7PFW - chains h and J of the 11 polymer chains in the assembly; structure by electron microscopy, 5.20 A resolution (low resolution: residue-level contacts below are approximate; hydrogen-bond / salt-bridge calls are withheld).

# Chain h
Molecule: Histone H2B type 1-K
From: Homo sapiens
UniProt: O60814 (H2B1K_HUMAN); residues 0-125 here correspond to UniProt positions 1-126 (UniProt number = residue number + 1)
Amino-acid sequence (126 residues; numbered 0 to 125; the number before each row is that of its first residue; numbering starts at 0):
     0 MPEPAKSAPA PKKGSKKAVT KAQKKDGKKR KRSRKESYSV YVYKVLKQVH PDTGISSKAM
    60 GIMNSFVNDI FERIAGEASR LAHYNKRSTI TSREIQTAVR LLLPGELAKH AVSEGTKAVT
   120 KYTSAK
Disordered / not traced: 0-29, 125
Curated features (UniProtKB/Swiss-Prot):
  - modified residue: Pro1 (N-acetylproline), Glu2 (ADP-ribosyl glutamic acid), Lys5 (N6-(2-hydroxyisobutyryl)lysine), Ser6 (ADP-ribosylserine), Lys11 (N6-(beta-hydroxybutyryl)lysine), Lys12 (N6-(2-hydroxyisobutyryl)lysine), Ser14 (Phosphoserine), Lys15 (N6-acetyllysine), Lys16 (N6-(beta-hydroxybutyryl)lysine), Lys20 (N6-(2-hydroxyisobutyryl)lysine), Lys23 (N6-(2-hydroxyisobutyryl)lysine), Lys24 (N6-(2-hydroxyisobutyryl)lysine), Lys34 (N6-(2-hydroxyisobutyryl)lysine), Glu35 (PolyADP-ribosyl glutamic acid), Ser36 (Phosphoserine), Lys43 (N6-(2-hydroxyisobutyryl)lysine), Lys46 (N6-(2-hydroxyisobutyryl)lysine), Lys57 (N6,N6-dimethyllysine), Arg79 (Dimethylated arginine), Lys85 (N6,N6,N6-trimethyllysine) and 6 more in UniProt
  - glycosylation: Ser112 (O-linked (GlcNAc) serine)
  - cross-link (Glycyl lysine isopeptide (Lys-Gly)): Lys5 (interchain with G-Cter in SUMO2), Lys20 (interchain with G-Cter in SUMO2), Lys34 (interchain with G-Cter in ubiquitin), Lys120 (interchain with G-Cter in ubiquitin)

# Chain J
Molecule: 167-nt DNA strand
From: synthetic construct
Sequence (167 nucleotides; numbered 435 to 601; the number before each row is that of its first residue):
   435 ACTTACATGC ACAGGATGTA TATATGTGAC ACGTGCCTGG AGACTAGGGA GTAATCCCCT
   495 TGGCGGTTAA AACGCGGGGG ACAGCGCGTA CGTGCGTTTA AGCGGTGCTA GAGCTGTCTA
   555 CGACCAATTG AGCGGCCTCG GCACCGGGAT TCTCCAGTGG CCAGTGG

# How chain h and chain J interact
Residue-residue contacts - 18 pairs, chain h then chain J:
  Lys30(h) with DC548(J); DT549(J)
  Arg31(h) with DC548(J)
  Ser32(h) with DC548(J)
  Arg33(h) with DC471(J); DT472(J)
  Tyr42(h) with DA465(J)
  Gly53(h) with DA465(J)
  Ile54(h) with DC464(J); DA465(J)
  Ser55(h) with DC464(J)
  Ser56(h) with DC464(J)
  Arg86(h) with DA484(J); DG485(J)
  Ser87(h) with DG483(J); DA484(J)
  Thr88(h) with DG483(J); DA484(J)
Also at the interface, not in a pair above, chain h (13 interface residues in all): Lys85
Also at the interface, not in a pair above, chain J (10 interface residues in all): DC466

# Overview
The interface between chain h and chain J involves 13 residues on one side and 10 on the other.
Chain h is Histone H2B type 1-K (Homo sapiens) and chain J is a 167-nt DNA strand (synthetic construct); the
structure, Nucleosome 2 of the 4x207 nucleosome array containing H1, was determined by electron microscopy
together with 7PET, 7PEU, 7PEV, 7PEW, 7PEX, 7PEY and 16 further entries from the same study.
